Entry 8HIL (electron microscopy, 3.57 A resolution); this record covers chains A and H of the 10 polymer chains in the assembly.

[Chain A]
Molecule: DNA-directed RNA polymerase V largest subunit
Source organism: Brassica oleracea
Amino-acid sequence (2032 residues; numbered 1 to 2032; the number before each row is that of its first residue):
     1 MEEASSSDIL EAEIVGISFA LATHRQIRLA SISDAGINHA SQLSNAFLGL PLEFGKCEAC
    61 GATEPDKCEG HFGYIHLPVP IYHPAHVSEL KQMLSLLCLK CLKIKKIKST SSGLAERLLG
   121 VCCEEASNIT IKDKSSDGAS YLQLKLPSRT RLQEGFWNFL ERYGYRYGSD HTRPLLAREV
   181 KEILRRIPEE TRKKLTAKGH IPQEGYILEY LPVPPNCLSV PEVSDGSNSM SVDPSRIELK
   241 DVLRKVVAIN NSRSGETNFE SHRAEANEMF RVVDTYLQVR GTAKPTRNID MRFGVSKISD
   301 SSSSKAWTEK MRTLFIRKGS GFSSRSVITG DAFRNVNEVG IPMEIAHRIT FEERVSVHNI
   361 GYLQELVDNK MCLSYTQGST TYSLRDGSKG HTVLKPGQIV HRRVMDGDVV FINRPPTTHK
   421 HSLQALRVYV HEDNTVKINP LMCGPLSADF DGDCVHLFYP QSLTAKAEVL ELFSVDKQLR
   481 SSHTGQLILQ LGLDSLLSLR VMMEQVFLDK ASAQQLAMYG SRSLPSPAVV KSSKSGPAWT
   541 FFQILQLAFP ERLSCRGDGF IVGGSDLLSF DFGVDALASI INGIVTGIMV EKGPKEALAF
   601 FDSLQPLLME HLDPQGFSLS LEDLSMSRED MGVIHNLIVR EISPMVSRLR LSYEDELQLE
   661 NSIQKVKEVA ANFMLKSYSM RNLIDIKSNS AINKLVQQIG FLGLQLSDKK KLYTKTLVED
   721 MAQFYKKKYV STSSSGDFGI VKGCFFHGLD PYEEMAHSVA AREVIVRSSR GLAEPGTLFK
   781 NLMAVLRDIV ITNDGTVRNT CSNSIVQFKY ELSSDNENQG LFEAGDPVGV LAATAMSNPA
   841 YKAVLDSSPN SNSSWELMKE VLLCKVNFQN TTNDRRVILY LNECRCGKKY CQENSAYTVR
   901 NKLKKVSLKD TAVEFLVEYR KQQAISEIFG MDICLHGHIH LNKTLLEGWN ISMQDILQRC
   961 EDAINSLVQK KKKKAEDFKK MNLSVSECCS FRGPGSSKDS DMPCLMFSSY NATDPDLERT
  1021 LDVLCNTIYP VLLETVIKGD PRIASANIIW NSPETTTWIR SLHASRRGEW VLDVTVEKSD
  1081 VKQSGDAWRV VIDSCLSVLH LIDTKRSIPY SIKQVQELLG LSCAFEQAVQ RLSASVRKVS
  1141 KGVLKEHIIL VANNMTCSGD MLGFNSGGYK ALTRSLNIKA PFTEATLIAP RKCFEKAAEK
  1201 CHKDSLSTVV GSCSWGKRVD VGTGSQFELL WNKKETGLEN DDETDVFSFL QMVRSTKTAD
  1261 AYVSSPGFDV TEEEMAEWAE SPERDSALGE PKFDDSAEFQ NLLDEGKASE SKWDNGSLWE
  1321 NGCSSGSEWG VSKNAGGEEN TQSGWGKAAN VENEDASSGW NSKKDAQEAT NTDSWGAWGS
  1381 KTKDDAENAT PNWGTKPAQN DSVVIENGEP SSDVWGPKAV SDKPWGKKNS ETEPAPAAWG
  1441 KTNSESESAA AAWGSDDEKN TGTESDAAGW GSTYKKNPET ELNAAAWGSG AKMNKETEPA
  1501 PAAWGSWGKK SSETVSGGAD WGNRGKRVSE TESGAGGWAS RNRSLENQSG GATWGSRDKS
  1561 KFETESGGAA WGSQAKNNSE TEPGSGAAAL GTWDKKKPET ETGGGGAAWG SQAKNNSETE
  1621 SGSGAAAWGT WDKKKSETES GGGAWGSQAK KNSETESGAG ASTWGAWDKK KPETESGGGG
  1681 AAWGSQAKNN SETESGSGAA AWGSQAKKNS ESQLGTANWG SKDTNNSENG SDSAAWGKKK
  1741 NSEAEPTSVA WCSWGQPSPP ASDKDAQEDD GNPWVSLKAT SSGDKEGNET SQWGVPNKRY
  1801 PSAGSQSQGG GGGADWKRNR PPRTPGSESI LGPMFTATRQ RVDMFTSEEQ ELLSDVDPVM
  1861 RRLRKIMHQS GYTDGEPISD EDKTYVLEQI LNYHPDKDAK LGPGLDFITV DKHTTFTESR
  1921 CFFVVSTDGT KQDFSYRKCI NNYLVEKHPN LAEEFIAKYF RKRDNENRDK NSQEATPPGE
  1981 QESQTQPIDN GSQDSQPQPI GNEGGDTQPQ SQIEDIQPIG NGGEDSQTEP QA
Unresolved in the structure: 1-319, 1172-1224, 1233-2032
Ion coordination: Mg2+: Asp449, Asp453; Zn2+: His938, His940
From the paper describing this entry:
  - Mg2+ coordination: Asp449, Asp453

[Chain H]
Molecule: DNA-directed RNA polymerases I, II, and III subunit RPABC3
Source organism: Brassica oleracea
Reference sequence: A0A0D3DUD8 (A0A0D3DUD8_BRAOL); residue numbers follow UniProt; this construct covers 1-146
Amino-acid sequence (146 residues; numbered 1 to 146; the number before each row is that of its first residue):
     1 MASSIIMFED IFVVDKLDPD GKKFDKVTRI EATSHNLDMF MHLDVNTEVY PMAVGDKFTL
    61 AMAPTLNLDG TPDTGYFTPG AKKTLADKYE YVMHGKLYKI TERDGQTPKA EMYVSFGGLL
   121 MLLRGDPAHI SHFELDQRLF LLMRKL
Unresolved in the structure: 1-3, 146

[How chain A and chain H interact]
Pairs across the interface (39; chain A residue first):
  Met503(A) with Phe24(H)
  Glu504(A) with Asp25(H); Lys26(H), hydrogen bond (backbone-side chain)
  Val506(A) with Phe24(H), hydrophobic; Lys26(H); Val27(H), hydrophobic
  Phe507(A) with Lys26(H); Asn46(H)
  Gln514(A) with Tyr76(H)
  Ser526(A) with His94(H)
  Pro527(A) with Tyr76(H); His94(H)
  Ala528(A) with Met93(H); His94(H), hydrogen bond (backbone-backbone); Phe116(H)
  Val529(A) with Tyr91(H); Val92(H); Met93(H), hydrophobic
  Val530(A) with Thr78(H); Val92(H), hydrogen bond (backbone-backbone)
  Lys531(A) with Glu90(H), hydrogen bond (side chain-backbone); Val92(H), hydrogen bond (backbone-backbone)
  Ser532(A) with Val49(H); Glu90(H)
  Ser533(A) with Glu90(H)
  Lys534(A) with Val49(H), hydrogen bond (side chain-backbone)
  Trp539(A) with Tyr76(H)
  Thr540(A) with Gly117(H), hydrogen bond (side chain-backbone)
  Phe542(A) with Gly117(H); Gly118(H)
  Gln543(A) with Gly117(H)
  Gly563(A) with Lys96(H), hydrogen bond (backbone-side chain)
  Asp566(A) with Lys96(H), salt bridge
  Leu568(A) with Lys96(H); Tyr98(H), hydrophobic; Ser115(H); Gly118(H)
  Ser569(A) with Leu120(H)
  Phe572(A) with Lys23(H)
Also at the interface, not in a pair above, chain A (26 interface residues in all): Gln505, Ser535, Leu567
Also at the interface, not in a pair above, chain H (24 interface residues in all): Tyr89, Leu119, Gln137

[Summary]
The interface between chain A and chain H involves 26 residues on one side and 24 on the other; the contacts
include 8 hydrogen bonds and 1 salt bridge. Among the polar pairs are Asp566(A)-Lys96(H), Glu504(A)-Lys26(H)
and Lys531(A)-Glu90(H). Asp449(A) and Asp453(A) form the Mg2+ site. The paper reports Mg2+ coordination by
Asp449(A) and Asp453(A).
Here chain A is DNA-directed RNA polymerase V largest subunit and chain H is DNA-directed RNA polymerases I,
II, and III subunit RPABC3, both from Brassica oleracea. Entry 8HIL (A cryo-EM structure of B. oleracea RNA
polymerase V at 3.57 Angstrom) was determined by electron microscopy, deposited together with 8HIM.
